Entry 9EPC (electron microscopy, 3.00 A resolution); this record covers chains A and B of the 21 polymer chains in the assembly.

== Chain A (and B) ==
Molecule: DNA-directed RNA polymerase subunit alpha
Organism: Sinapis alba
Notes: chain B of this document is another copy of the same molecule, construct and numbering; everything in this record applies to it too
Reference sequence: A0A6C0M610 (A0A6C0M610_SINAL); numbering as in UniProt (aligned over 1-327)
Sequence (327 residues; row label = number of the first residue in the row):
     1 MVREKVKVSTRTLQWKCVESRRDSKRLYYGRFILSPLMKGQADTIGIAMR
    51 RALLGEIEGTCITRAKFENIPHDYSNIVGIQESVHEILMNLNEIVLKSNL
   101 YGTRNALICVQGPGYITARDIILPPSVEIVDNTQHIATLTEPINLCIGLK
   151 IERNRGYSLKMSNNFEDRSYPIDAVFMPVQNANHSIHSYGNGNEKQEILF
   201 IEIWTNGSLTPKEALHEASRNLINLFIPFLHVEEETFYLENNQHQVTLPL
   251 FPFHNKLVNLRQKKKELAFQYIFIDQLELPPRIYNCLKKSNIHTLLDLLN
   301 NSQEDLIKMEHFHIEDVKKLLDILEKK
Unresolved in the structure: 1-9 (chain B: 1-9, 238-268, 303-318)
Construct notes: conflict F67 (Ser in A0A6C0M610)

== Interface between chain A and chain B ==
Pairs across the interface (82):
  R11(A) with H231(B), hydrogen bond; V232(B), hydrogen bond (side chain-backbone); E233(B), salt bridge
  L13(A) with P228(B), hydrophobic
  W15(A) with P228(B), hydrogen bond (side chain-backbone); F229(B); H231(B), hydrogen bond (side chain-backbone)
  L34(A) with F229(B), hydrophobic
  M38(A) with R155(B)
  K39(A) with R155(B), hydrogen bond (backbone-side chain); Y157(B); L159(B)
  G40(A) with R51(B), hydrogen bond (backbone-side chain); E56(B); Y157(B)
  Q41(A) with E56(B); R155(B); L225(B)
  D43(A) with R51(B)
  T44(A) with R51(B), hydrogen bond; E56(B), hydrogen bond; L222(B); L225(B)
  I45(A) with L225(B); F226(B), hydrophobic; F229(B), hydrophobic
  A48(A) with F226(B), hydrophobic
  M49(A) with F226(B), hydrophobic
  R51(A) with T44(B), hydrogen bond; I47(B)
  E56(A) with G40(B); Q41(B)
  R155(A) with M38(B); K39(B), hydrogen bond (side chain-backbone); Q41(B)
  G192(A) with M161(B)
  N193(A) with M161(B)
  K195(A) with L159(B); M161(B)
  I201(A) with F229(B), hydrophobic
  L215(A) with F229(B), hydrophobic
  H216(A) with F229(B), hydrogen bond (side chain-backbone)
  S219(A) with F226(B); F229(B); L230(B)
  R220(A) with L230(B)
  L222(A) with F226(B), hydrophobic
  I223(A) with I227(B), hydrophobic; L230(B), hydrophobic
  L225(A) with I45(B)
  F226(A) with I45(B), hydrophobic; A48(B), hydrophobic; S219(B), hydrogen bond (backbone-side chain); L222(B), hydrophobic; F226(B), hydrophobic
  I227(A) with I223(B), hydrophobic
  P228(A) with L13(B), hydrophobic; W15(B), hydrogen bond (backbone-side chain); L34(B), hydrophobic
  F229(A) with W15(B); L34(B), hydrophobic; I45(B), hydrophobic; L215(B), hydrophobic; H216(B), hydrogen bond (backbone-side chain); S219(B)
  L230(A) with H216(B); S219(B); R220(B); I223(B), hydrophobic
  H231(A) with W15(B), hydrogen bond (backbone-side chain)
  V232(A) with W15(B)
  E233(A) with W15(B); K16(B); C17(B), hydrogen bond (side chain-backbone); K212(B), salt bridge
  E234(A) with R11(B), salt bridge; Q14(B); W15(B), hydrogen bond (backbone-backbone); K16(B)
  H244(A) with T12(B); Q14(B), hydrogen bond (backbone-side chain)
  Q245(A) with T12(B)
Also at the interface, not in a pair above, chain A (41 interface residues in all): T10, I47, E194
Also at the interface, not in a pair above, chain B (44 interface residues in all): D43, M49, S158, K160, L199, I201

== In short ==
The interface between chain A and chain B involves 41 residues on one side and 44 on the other, with 18
hydrogen bonds and 3 salt bridges. Among the polar pairs are R11(A)-E233(B), E233(A)-K212(B) and
E234(A)-R11(B).
Chain A and chain B are both DNA-directed RNA polymerase subunit alpha (Sinapis alba); the structure, Cryo-EM
structure of the Plastid-encoded RNA polymerase from Sinapis alba, was determined by electron microscopy.
